6N0F - chains HB and U of the 51 polymer chains in the assembly; structure by electron microscopy, 3.90 A resolution.

Chain HB:
Molecule: Microcompartments protein
Organism: Haliangium ochraceum (strain DSM 14365 / JCM 11303 / SMP-2)
UniProt: D0LID5 (D0LID5_HALO1); residue numbers follow UniProt; this construct covers 1-99
Amino-acid sequence (99 residues; numbered 1 to 99; the number before each row is that of its first residue):
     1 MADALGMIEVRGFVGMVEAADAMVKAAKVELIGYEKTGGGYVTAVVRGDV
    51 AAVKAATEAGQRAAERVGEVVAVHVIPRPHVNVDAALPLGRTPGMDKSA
Unresolved in the structure: 1, 94-99
Swiss-Prot annotation at these positions:
  - mutagenesis: Lys28 (K28A: Forms larger hexamer patches, increases hexamer stacking), Arg78 (R78A: Forms smaller hexamer patches)

Chain U:
Molecule: Microcompartments protein
Organism: Haliangium ochraceum (strain DSM 14365 / JCM 11303 / SMP-2)
UniProt: D0LHE3 (D0LHE3_HALO1); residue numbers follow UniProt; this construct covers 1-205
Amino-acid sequence (205 residues; row label = number of the first residue in the row):
     1 MDHAPERFDATPPAGEPDRPALGVLELTSIARGITVADAALKRAPSLLLM
    51 SRPVSSGKHLLMMRGQVAEVEESMIAAREIAGAGSGALLDELELPYAHEQ
   101 LWRFLDAPVVADAWEEDTESVIIVETATVCAAIDSADAALKTAPVVLRDM
   151 RLAIGIAGKAFFTLTGELADVEAAAEVVRERCGARLLELACIARPVDELR
   201 GRLFF
Unresolved in the structure: 1-4, 84-86
Swiss-Prot annotation at these positions:
  - site: Arg52 (Gating residue)
  - mutagenesis: Ser55 (S55C: Binds a 4Fe-4S cluster, exposed on the concave face)

Interface between chain HB and chain U:
Residue-residue contacts (8):
  Val24(HB) - Arg194(U)  hydrogen bond (backbone-side chain)
  Ala26(HB) - Ala193(U)
  Ala27(HB) - Arg194(U)  hydrogen bond (backbone-side chain)
  Lys28(HB) - Glu119(U)
  Lys28(HB) - Arg194(U)
  Val29(HB) - Arg194(U)
  Ala51(HB) - Ala169(U)  hydrophobic
  Ala52(HB) - Leu168(U)  hydrophobic
Also at the interface, not in a pair above, chain HB (9 interface residues in all): Lys25, Asp49
Also at the interface, not in a pair above, chain U (6 interface residues in all): Glu172

Summary:
Chain HB and chain U form an interface of 9 and 6 residues respectively, with 2 hydrogen bonds. Polar contacts
include Val24(HB)-Arg194(U) and Ala27(HB)-Arg194(U). From UniProt: 2 mutagenesis sites on chain HB; one
mutagenesis site on chain U.
Here chain HB is Microcompartments protein and chain U is Microcompartments protein, both from Haliangium
ochraceum (strain DSM 14365 / JCM 11303 / SMP-2). Entry 6N0F (Cryo-EM structure of the HO BMC shell: subregion
classified for BMC-T: TD-TSTSTS) was determined by electron microscopy together with 6MZU, 6MZV, 6MZX, 6MZY,
6N06, 6N07, 6N09 and 6N0G from the same study.
